2GN9 - chains A and B; structure by X-ray diffraction, 2.80 A resolution.

[Chain A (and B)]
Name: UDP-GlcNAc C6 dehydratase
Organism: Helicobacter pylori
Notes: EC 4.2.1.-; chain B of this document is another copy of the same molecule, construct and numbering; everything in this record applies to it too
UniProt: O25511 (O25511_HELPY); numbering as in UniProt (aligned over 1-333)
Chain sequence (344 residues; row label = number of the first residue in the row; numbers below 1 keep their minus sign (Met-10 is residue -10)):
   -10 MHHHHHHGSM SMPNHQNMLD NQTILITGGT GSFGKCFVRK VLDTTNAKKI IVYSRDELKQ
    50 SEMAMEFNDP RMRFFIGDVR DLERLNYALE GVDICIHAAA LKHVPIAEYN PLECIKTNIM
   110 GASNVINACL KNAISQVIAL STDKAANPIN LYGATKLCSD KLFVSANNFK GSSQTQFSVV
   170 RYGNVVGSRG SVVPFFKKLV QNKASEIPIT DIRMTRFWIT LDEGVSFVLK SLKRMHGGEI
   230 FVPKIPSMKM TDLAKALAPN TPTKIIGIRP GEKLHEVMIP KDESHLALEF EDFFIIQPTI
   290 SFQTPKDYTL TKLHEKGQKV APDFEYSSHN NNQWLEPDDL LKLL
Unresolved in the structure: -10 to 4 (chain B: -10 to 6)
Sequence notes: cloning artifact (-10, -3 to 0); expression tag (-9 to -4)
Residues lining bound ligands:
  - NADP (NAP; NADP nicotinamide-adenine-dinucleotide phosphate): Gly17, Thr19, Gly20, Ser21, Phe22, Gly23, Tyr42, Ser43, Arg44, Asp45, Lys48, Gly66, Asp67, Val68, Arg69, Ala87, Ala88, Ala89, Lys91, Thr106, Leu129, Ser130, Thr131, Tyr141, Lys145, Tyr171, Gly172, Val174, Ser177, Arg178
  - uridine-5'-diphosphate-glucose (UPG): Lys91, His92, Thr131, Lys133, Tyr141, Asn173, Ser180, Val181, Phe185, Pro197, Ile198, Thr199, Met203, Arg205, Met239, Arg258, Glu261, Glu265
Swiss-Prot annotation at these positions:
  - active site: Lys133
  - binding site (NADP(+)): Thr19 to Phe22, Ser43 to Lys48, Asp67, Val68, Ala87, Lys91, Leu129, Ser130, Tyr141, Lys145, Val174 to Arg178
  - binding site (substrate): Lys91, Asn173, Val181, Thr199, Arg258, Glu261

[How chain A and chain B interact]
Residue-residue contacts (32; chain A residue first):
  Arg44(A) - Arg44(B)
  Glu46(A) - Ala89(B)
  Glu46(A) - Leu90(B)
  Glu46(A) - Lys91(B)  hydrogen bond (side chain-backbone)
  Glu46(A) - His92(B)  hydrogen bond (side chain-backbone)
  Glu46(A) - Ile95(B)
  Leu47(A) - Arg178(B)
  Lys48(A) - Asp45(B)  salt bridge
  Ser50(A) - His92(B)
  Ile65(A) - Ile95(B)  hydrophobic
  Ile65(A) - Asn99(B)  hydrogen bond (backbone-side chain)
  Ile65(A) - Glu102(B)
  Gly66(A) - Glu102(B)
  Asp70(A) - Lys105(B)  salt bridge
  Arg73(A) - Asn99(B)  hydrogen bond
  Arg73(A) - Glu102(B)  salt bridge
  Ala89(A) - Glu46(B)
  Leu90(A) - Glu46(B)
  Lys91(A) - Glu46(B)  hydrogen bond (backbone-side chain)
  His92(A) - Glu46(B)  hydrogen bond (backbone-side chain)
  His92(A) - Ser50(B)
  Ile95(A) - Glu46(B)
  Ile95(A) - Ser50(B)
  Ile95(A) - Ile65(B)  hydrophobic
  Asn99(A) - Ile65(B)  hydrogen bond (side chain-backbone)
  Asn99(A) - Arg73(B)  hydrogen bond
  Glu102(A) - Ile65(B)
  Glu102(A) - Gly66(B)
  Glu102(A) - Arg73(B)  salt bridge
  Lys105(A) - Asp70(B)  salt bridge
  Arg178(A) - Leu47(B)
  Phe184(A) - Met54(B)  hydrophobic
Also at the interface, not in a pair above, chain A (24 interface residues in all): Asp45, Phe63, Phe64, Asp67, Arg69
Also at the interface, not in a pair above, chain B (24 interface residues in all): Lys48, Phe63, Phe64, Asp67, Arg69

[Overview]
The chain A/chain B interface involves 24 residues from each chain, with 8 hydrogen bonds and 5 salt bridges.
Polar contacts include Lys48(A)-Asp45(B), Asp70(A)-Lys105(B) and Arg73(A)-Glu102(B). Chain A binds NADP and
uridine-5'-diphosphate-glucose.
Both chains are UDP-GlcNAc C6 dehydratase (Helicobacter pylori). Entry 2GN9 (Crystal structure of UDP-GlcNAc
inverting 4,6-dehydratase in complex with NADP and UDP-Glc) was determined by X-ray diffraction together with
2GN4, 2GN6, 2GN8 and 2GNA from the same study.
